Entry 5L1F (X-ray diffraction, 4.00 A resolution); this record covers chains B and C of the 4 polymer chains in the assembly.

Chain B (and C):
Molecule: Glutamate receptor 2
From: Rattus norvegicus
Notes: fragment: with deletions of 397-398, 402-405, 566-587; chain C of this document is another copy of the same molecule, construct and numbering; everything in this record applies to it too
Reference sequence: P19491 (GRIA2_RAT), isoform P19491-2; aligned in 2 segments with insertions or deletions, so no single offset holds: 10-544 ~ UniProt 25-565; 567-826 ~ UniProt 588-847
Sequence (803 residues; each row starts with the number of its first residue; note: 19 numbers in that range are skipped by the numbering (no residue carries them; nothing is unmodelled there)):
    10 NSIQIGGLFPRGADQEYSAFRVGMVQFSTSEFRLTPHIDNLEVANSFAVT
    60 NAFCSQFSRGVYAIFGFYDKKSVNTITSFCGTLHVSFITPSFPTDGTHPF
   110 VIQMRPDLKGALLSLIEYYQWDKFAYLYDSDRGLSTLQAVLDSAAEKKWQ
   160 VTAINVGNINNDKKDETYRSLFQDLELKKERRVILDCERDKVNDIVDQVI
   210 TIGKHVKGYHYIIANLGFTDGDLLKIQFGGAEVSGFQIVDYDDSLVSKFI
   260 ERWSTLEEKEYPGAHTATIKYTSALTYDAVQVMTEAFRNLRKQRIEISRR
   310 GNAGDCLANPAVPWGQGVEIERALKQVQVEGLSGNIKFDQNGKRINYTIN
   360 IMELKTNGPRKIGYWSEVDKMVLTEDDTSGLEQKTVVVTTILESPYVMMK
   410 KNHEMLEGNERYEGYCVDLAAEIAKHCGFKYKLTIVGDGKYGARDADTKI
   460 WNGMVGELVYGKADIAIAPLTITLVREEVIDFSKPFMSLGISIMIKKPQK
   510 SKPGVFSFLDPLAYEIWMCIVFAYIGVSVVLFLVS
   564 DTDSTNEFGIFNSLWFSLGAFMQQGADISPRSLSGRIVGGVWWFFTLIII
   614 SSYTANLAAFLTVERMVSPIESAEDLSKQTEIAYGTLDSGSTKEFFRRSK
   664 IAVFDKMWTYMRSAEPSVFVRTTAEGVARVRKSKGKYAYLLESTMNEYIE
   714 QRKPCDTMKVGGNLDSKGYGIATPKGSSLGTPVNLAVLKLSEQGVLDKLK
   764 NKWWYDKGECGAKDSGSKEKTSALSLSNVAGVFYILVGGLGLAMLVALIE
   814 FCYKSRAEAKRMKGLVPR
Disordered / not traced: 564-572, 589-594, 817-831
Sequence notes: engineered mutation Glu-241 (Asn256 in P19491), Asp-385 (Asn406 in P19491), Gln-392 (Asn413 in P19491), Ala-589 (Cys610 in P19491); linker (564-566); cloning artifact (827-831)
Disulfides: Cys-63/Cys-315, Cys-718/Cys-773
Covalent attachments: N-acetylglucosamine (NAG) linked to Asn-355
Residues lining bound ligands: 6ZP (2-(6'-oxo-1'-phenyl[1',6'-dihydro[2,3'-bipyridine]]-5'-yl)benzonitrile): Ser-510, Lys-511, Pro-512, Ser-516, Phe-517, Leu-518, Asp-519, Pro-520, Tyr-616, Leu-620, Phe-623, Ser-788, Ser-790, Asn-791
UniProt features mapped onto this chain:
  - glycosylation: Asn-355 (N-linked (GlcNAc...) asparagine)
  - binding site (L-glutamate): Ser-654, Thr-655, Glu-705
  - site: Ile-633 (Crucial to convey clamshell closure to channel opening), Arg-660 (Interaction with the cone snail toxin Con-ikot-ikot), Lys-752 (Interaction with the cone snail toxin Con-ikot-ikot)
  - modified residue (Phosphoserine): Ser-662, Ser-696
  - lipidation: Cys-815 (S-palmitoyl cysteine)
From the paper describing this entry:
  - binding site for 6ZP: Ser-516, Phe-517, Asp-519, Pro-520, Tyr-616, Leu-620, Phe-623, Ser-788, Asn-791
  - mutagenesis - F623A: decreased binding to 6ZP
  - mutagenesis - D519A, S788A: unchanged binding to 6ZP

How chain B and chain C interact:
Residue-residue contacts (94):
  Thr-482(B) with Leu-751(C); Glu-755(C)
  Leu-483(B) with Leu-748(C); Leu-751(C), hydrophobic; Lys-752(C); Glu-755(C), hydrogen bond (backbone-side chain)
  Glu-486(B) with Lys-493(C), salt bridge; Asn-747(C), hydrogen bond; Leu-748(C); Leu-751(C)
  Phe-491(B) with Lys-493(C), hydrogen bond (backbone-side chain)
  Ser-492(B) with Lys-493(C)
  Lys-493(B) with Glu-486(C), salt bridge; Phe-491(C), hydrogen bond (side chain-backbone); Ser-492(C)
  Pro-494(B) with Pro-494(C), hydrophobic
  Ser-497(B) with Ser-497(C); Ser-729(C), hydrogen bond
  Asp-519(B) with Ser-785(C); Ala-786(C)
  Pro-520(B) with Leu-787(C), hydrogen bond (backbone-backbone)
  Ala-522(B) with Leu-787(C)
  Glu-524(B) with Leu-789(C)
  Ile-525(B) with Leu-789(C), hydrophobic; Val-792(C), hydrophobic
  Cys-528(B) with Phe-796(C)
  Ala-532(B) with Leu-799(C), hydrophobic
  Gly-535(B) with Leu-803(C)
  Val-536(B) with Leu-803(C), hydrophobic
  Leu-542(B) with Met-807(C), hydrophobic; Ala-810(C)
  Gly-588(B) with Met-585(C)
  Ser-595(B) with Trp-578(C)
  Leu-596(B) with Phe-574(C); Leu-577(C), hydrophobic; Trp-578(C)
  Ser-597(B) with Ala-806(C), hydrogen bond (side chain-backbone); Ala-810(C)
  Arg-599(B) with Trp-578(C); Leu-581(C); Met-585(C)
  Ile-600(B) with Leu-581(C); Ala-806(C), hydrophobic
  Val-601(B) with Ala-806(C), hydrophobic
  Gly-602(B) with Met-585(C)
  Gly-603(B) with Met-585(C)
  Val-604(B) with Ile-798(C); Leu-799(C), hydrophobic
  Trp-606(B) with Phe-584(C), hydrophobic; Met-585(C), hydrogen bond (side chain-backbone)
  Phe-607(B) with Trp-526(C), hydrophobic; Ile-798(C), hydrophobic
  Phe-608(B) with Val-795(C); Phe-796(C), hydrophobic; Leu-799(C), hydrophobic
  Leu-610(B) with Ile-613(C), hydrophobic
  Ile-611(B) with Tyr-616(C); Val-795(C), hydrophobic
  Ser-614(B) with Tyr-616(C); Thr-617(C), hydrogen bond; Leu-620(C)
  Ser-615(B) with Leu-620(C)
  Ala-618(B) with Thr-617(C); Leu-620(C), hydrophobic; Ala-621(C); Leu-624(C)
  Asn-619(B) with Leu-624(C); Leu-787(C)
  Ala-622(B) with Leu-624(C); Thr-625(C)
  Thr-625(B) with Thr-625(C)
  Val-626(B) with Arg-628(C); Met-629(C), hydrophobic
  Glu-634(B) with Ser-778(C); Lys-781(C); Glu-782(C)
  Arg-661(B) with Glu-755(C), hydrogen bond (side chain-backbone)
  Ile-664(B) with Lys-761(C)
  Asp-728(B) with Asp-760(C)
  Ser-729(B) with Ser-497(C), hydrogen bond; Ser-754(C)
  Leu-748(B) with Leu-483(C); Glu-486(C)
  Leu-751(B) with Thr-482(C); Leu-483(C), hydrophobic; Glu-486(C)
  Lys-752(B) with Leu-483(C)
  Ser-754(B) with Ser-729(C)
  Glu-755(B) with Thr-482(C); Leu-483(C), hydrogen bond (side chain-backbone); Arg-661(C), hydrogen bond (backbone-side chain)
  Asp-760(B) with Asp-728(C)
  Lys-761(B) with Lys-663(C); Ile-664(C)
Other interface residues (no listed pair), chain B (67 interface residues in all): Ile-481, Met-496, Leu-521, Ile-529, Val-539, Val-543, Gln-587, Trp-605, Ile-612, Thr-617, Ala-621, Phe-658, Leu-727, Asn-747, Gly-757
Other interface residues (no listed pair), chain C (62 interface residues in all): Ile-481, Met-496, Thr-609, Leu-727, Lys-730, Gln-756, Gly-802, Leu-805, Val-809

Summary:
67 residues of chain B face 62 of chain C across their interface, with 13 hydrogen bonds and 2 salt bridges.
Polar contacts include Glu-486(B)/Lys-493(C), Leu-483(B)/Glu-755(C) and Glu-486(B)/Asn-747(C). The paper
reports a binding site for 6ZP at Ser-516(B), Phe-517(B) and Asp-519(B) among others; F623A of chain B reduces
binding to 6ZP; 3 substitutions were tested in all.
Both chains are Glutamate receptor 2 (Rattus norvegicus). Entry 5L1F (AMPA subtype ionotropic glutamate
receptor GluA2 in complex with noncompetitive inhibitor Perampanel) was determined by X-ray diffraction (same
publication as 5L1B, 5L1E, 5L1G and 5L1H).
